PDB entry 4ZRY | X-ray diffraction, 3.30 A resolution | chains A and B

# Chain A
Protein: Keratin, type I cytoskeletal 10
Organism: Homo sapiens
Notes: fragment: coil 2B domain
Reference sequence: P13645 (K1C10_HUMAN); residues 337-456 here = UniProt positions 337-456
Amino-acid sequence (124 residues; each row starts with the number of its first residue):
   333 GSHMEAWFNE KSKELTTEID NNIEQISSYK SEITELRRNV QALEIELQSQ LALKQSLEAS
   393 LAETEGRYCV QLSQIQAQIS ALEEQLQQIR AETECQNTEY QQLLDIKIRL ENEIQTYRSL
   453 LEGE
Disordered / not traced: 333-346
Differences from the reference sequence: expression tag (333-336)
UniProt features mapped onto this chain:
  - natural variant: R422 (R422E: In AEI1), L435 (L435P: In IHL; uncertain significance), K439 (K439E: In EHK2A), L442 (L442Q: In EHK2A), I446 (I446T: In AEI1), Y449 (Y449C: In EHK2A)
Disulfide bonds: C401 forms a disulfide with the same residue of a neighbouring copy of this chain
Reported in the primary citation:
  - self-association interface (contacts with another copy of this molecule); pairs are residue here / residue on that copy: G398-G398, C401-C401 (disulfide), S405
  - contacts within the chain: C401-S405
  - mutagenesis - G398N: decreased stability (from molecular simulation)

# Chain B
Protein: Keratin, type II cytoskeletal 1
Organism: Homo sapiens
Notes: fragment: coil 2B domain
Reference sequence: P04264 (K2C1_HUMAN); numbering as in UniProt (aligned over 370-489)
Amino-acid sequence (120 residues; each row starts with the number of its first residue):
   370 ESLYQSKYEE LQITAGRHGD SVRNSKIEIS ELNRVIQRLR SEIDNVKKQI SNLQQSISDA
   430 EQRGENALKD AKNKLNDLED ALQQAKEDLA RLLRDYQELM NTKLALDLEI ATYRTLLEGE
Disordered / not traced: 370-385
UniProt features mapped onto this chain:
  - site: G433 (Stutter)
  - natural variant: A436 (A436D: In EPPK2; uncertain significance), A459 to Q466 (deletion: In palmoplantar keratoderma), E478 (E478Q: In EHK1), I479 (I479F: In AEI2; I479T: In AEI2 and EHK1), Y482 (Y482C: In EHK1), L485 (L485P: In EHK1), L486 (L486P: In EHK1)
Reported in the primary citation:
  - disease-associated variants - L437P, I479F, I479T, L485P: decreased stability (from molecular simulation)

# Chain A / chain B interface
Residue-residue contacts (58; chain A residue first):
  I351(A) with H387(B)
  I355(A) with H387(B)
  I358(A) with S390(B)
  I365(A) with S394(B); E397(B); I398(B), hydrophobic
  L368(A) with I398(B), hydrophobic; L401(B), hydrophobic
  V372(A) with L401(B), hydrophobic; I405(B), hydrophobic
  L375(A) with L408(B), hydrophobic
  E378(A) with I412(B)
  L379(A) with L408(B); I412(B), hydrophobic
  Q382(A) with V415(B)
  L383(A) with V415(B), hydrophobic
  L385(A) with I419(B), hydrophobic
  L389(A) with L422(B), hydrophobic; Q423(B); I426(B)
  E390(A) with L422(B)
  S392(A) with I426(B)
  L393(A) with S425(B); I426(B), hydrophobic
  E397(A) with A429(B)
  Y400(A) with A429(B); E430(B); E434(B), hydrogen bond
  L404(A) with A436(B)
  I407(A) with A440(B), hydrophobic
  I411(A) with L444(B), hydrophobic
  L414(A) with L447(B), hydrophobic; E448(B)
  E415(A) with L447(B)
  I421(A) with A454(B)
  E424(A) with L458(B)
  T425(A) with L458(B)
  Q428(A) with L461(B)
  N429(A) with L461(B)
  E431(A) with Y465(B)
  Y432(A) with D464(B); Y465(B), hydrophobic; L468(B), hydrophobic
  L435(A) with Y465(B); L468(B); M469(B), hydrophobic
  L436(A) with L468(B), hydrophobic
  I438(A) with K472(B)
  K439(A) with L475(B)
  L442(A) with L475(B); I479(B), hydrophobic
  E445(A) with I479(B)
  I446(A) with E478(B); I479(B), hydrophobic
  Y449(A) with I479(B), hydrophobic; Y482(B), hydrophobic
  L453(A) with L485(B), hydrophobic
  E456(A) with E489(B)
Interface residues without a listed pair, chain A (49 interface residues in all): R369, K386, T396, R399, Q403, Q408, Q410, L418, R422
Interface residues without a listed pair, chain B (46 interface residues in all): V391, E411, Q418, G433, L437, A450, L451, T471, D476
The authors on this interface:
  - pairs named by the authors: L437(B)-Y400(A) (hydrophobic contact), L437(B)-Q403(A), L437(B)-L404(A) (hydrophobic contact), L485(B)-L453(A) (hydrophobic contact)

# Overview
Chain A and chain B form an interface of 49 and 46 residues respectively; the contacts include 1 hydrogen
bond. Its one hydrogen-bonded contact is Y400(A)-E434(B). The authors report hydrophobic contacts between
L437(B) and Y400(A), L437(B) and L404(A) and L485(B) and L453(A); a contact between L437(B) and Q403(A). From
the paper: L437P, I479F and I479T of chain B, among others, reduce stability; a self-association interface
involving G398(A), C401(A) and S405(A); 5 substitutions were tested in all.
Chain A is Keratin, type I cytoskeletal 10 and chain B is Keratin, type II cytoskeletal 1, both from Homo
sapiens; the structure, Crystal structure of the heterocomplex between coil 2B domains of human intermediate
filament proteins keratin 1 ..., was determined by X-ray diffraction.
